Entry 5YE3 (X-ray diffraction, 1.70 A resolution); this record covers chains A and C of the 3 polymer chains in the assembly.

Chain A:
Protein: 2A7D9 L chain
From: Mus musculus
Sequence (213 residues; each row starts with the number of its first residue):
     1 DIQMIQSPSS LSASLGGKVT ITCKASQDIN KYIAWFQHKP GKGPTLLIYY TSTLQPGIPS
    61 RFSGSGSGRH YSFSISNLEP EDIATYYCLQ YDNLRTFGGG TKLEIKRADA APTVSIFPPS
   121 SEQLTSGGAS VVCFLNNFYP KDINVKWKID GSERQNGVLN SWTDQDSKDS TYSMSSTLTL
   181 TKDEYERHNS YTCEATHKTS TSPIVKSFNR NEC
Disulfides: Cys23-Cys88, Cys133-Cys193

Chain C:
Protein: di-acetylated histone H4
Sequence (12 residues; numbered 1 to 12; the number before each row is that of its first residue):
     1 SGRGKGGKGL GK
Not modelled in the structure: 10-12
Modified positions: Lys5 (N(6)-acetyllysine; ALY); Lys8 (N(6)-acetyllysine; ALY)

How chain A and chain C interact:
Pairs across the interface (14; chain A residue first):
  Leu46(A) with Gly6(C)
  Tyr49(A) with Lys5(C); Gly6(C); Gly7(C)
  Gln55(A) with Gly6(C); Gly7(C), hydrogen bond (side chain-backbone); Lys8(C), hydrogen bond (side chain-backbone)
  Pro56(A) with Lys8(C); Gly9(C)
  Leu89(A) with Lys5(C)
  Tyr91(A) with Lys5(C)
  Arg95(A) with Arg3(C), hydrogen bond (side chain-backbone); Gly4(C), hydrogen bond (side chain-backbone); Lys5(C)
Interface residues without a listed pair, chain A (9 interface residues in all): Ala34, Phe36
Interface features reported in the paper:
  - specific contacts: Arg95(A)-Lys5(C)

Summary:
9 residues of chain A and 7 residues of chain C are in contact, with 4 hydrogen bonds. Polar pairs include
Gln55(A)-Gly7(C), Gln55(A)-Lys8(C) and Arg95(A)-Arg3(C). The authors report a contact between Arg95(A) and
Lys5(C).
Here chain A is 2A7D9 L chain (Mus musculus) and chain C is di-acetylated histone H4. Entry 5YE3 (Crystal
structure of the complex of di-acetylated histone H4 and 2A7D9 Fab fragment) was determined by X-ray
diffraction.
